PDB entry 7RLU | electron microscopy, 2.90 A resolution | chains A and B of the 4 polymer chains in the assembly

Chain A (and B):
Molecule: Cytosolic 10-formyltetrahydrofolate dehydrogenase
Organism: Rattus norvegicus
Notes: EC 1.5.1.6; chain B of this document is another copy of the same molecule, construct and numbering; everything in this record applies to it too
Reference sequence: P28037 (AL1L1_RAT); residues 1-902 here = UniProt positions 1-902
Sequence (902 residues; row label = number of the first residue in the row):
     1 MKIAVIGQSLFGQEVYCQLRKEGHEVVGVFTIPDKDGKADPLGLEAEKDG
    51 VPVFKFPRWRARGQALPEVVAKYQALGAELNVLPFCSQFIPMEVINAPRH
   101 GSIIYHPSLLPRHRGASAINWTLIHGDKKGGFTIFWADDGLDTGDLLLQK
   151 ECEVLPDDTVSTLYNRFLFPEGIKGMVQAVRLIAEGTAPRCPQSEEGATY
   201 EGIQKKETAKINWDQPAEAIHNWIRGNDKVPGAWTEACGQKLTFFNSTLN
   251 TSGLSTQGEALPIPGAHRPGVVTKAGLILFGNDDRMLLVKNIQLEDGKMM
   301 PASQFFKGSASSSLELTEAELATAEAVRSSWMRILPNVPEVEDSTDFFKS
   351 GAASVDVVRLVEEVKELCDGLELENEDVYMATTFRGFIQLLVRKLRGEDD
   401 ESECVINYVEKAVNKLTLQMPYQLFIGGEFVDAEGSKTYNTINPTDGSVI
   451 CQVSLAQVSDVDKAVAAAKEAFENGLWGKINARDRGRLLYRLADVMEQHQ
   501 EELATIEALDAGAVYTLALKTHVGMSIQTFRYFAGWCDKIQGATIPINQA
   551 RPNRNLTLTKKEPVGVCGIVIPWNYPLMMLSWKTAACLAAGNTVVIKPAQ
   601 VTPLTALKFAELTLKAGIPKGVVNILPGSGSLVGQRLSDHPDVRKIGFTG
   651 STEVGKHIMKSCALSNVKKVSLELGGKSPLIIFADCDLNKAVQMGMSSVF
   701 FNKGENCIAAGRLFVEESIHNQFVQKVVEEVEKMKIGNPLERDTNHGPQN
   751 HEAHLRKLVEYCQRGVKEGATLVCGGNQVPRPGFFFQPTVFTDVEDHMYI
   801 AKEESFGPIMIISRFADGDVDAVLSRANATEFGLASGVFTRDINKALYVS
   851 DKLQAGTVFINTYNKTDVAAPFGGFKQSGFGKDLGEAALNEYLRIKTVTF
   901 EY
Not modelled in the structure: 1-312, 398-404
Glycans and other covalent adducts: 4'-phosphopantetheine (PNS) linked to Ser354, Cys707
Construct notes: conflict Ser313 (Asp in P28037)
Small-molecule neighbours:
  - NADP (NAP; NADP nicotinamide-adenine-dinucleotide phosphate): Val570, Ile571, Trp573, Lys597, Ala599, Gln600, Gly628, Ser629, Gly630, Ser631, Gly634, Gln635, Phe648, Thr649, Gly650, Ser651, Val654, His657, Ile658
  - 4'-phosphopantetheine (PNS): Lys520, Thr521, Met525, Asn574, Tyr575, Met578, Met579, Trp582, Phe701, Asn706, Ile708, Asn864, Lys865, Thr866, Phe872
Reported in the primary citation:
  - catalytic residues: Cys707 (citing earlier work)
  - post-translational modification sites: Ser354
  - binding site for 4'-phosphopantetheine: Ser354, Lys520, Thr521, Asn706, Cys707, Asn864, Lys865
  - conformationally variable residues (order/disorder transition): Thr652 to Asn666

How chain A and chain B interact:
Contacting residue pairs (93):
  Gln528(A) with Asn548(B)
  Ile545(A) with Ala869(B), hydrophobic; Ala870(B)
  Ile547(A) with Lys865(B); Asp867(B)
  Asn548(A) with Gln528(B); Lys865(B), hydrogen bond (backbone-side chain); Asp867(B), hydrogen bond (backbone-side chain)
  Asn555(A) with Lys865(B)
  Thr559(A) with Pro871(B)
  Lys560(A) with Asp851(B), salt bridge
  Arg644(A) with Lys876(B)
  Lys656(A) with Ala663(B); Leu664(B); Ser665(B); Val667(B)
  Met659(A) with Ala663(B), hydrophobic; Lys668(B)
  Lys660(A) with Leu664(B)
  Ala663(A) with Lys656(B); Met659(B), hydrophobic; Lys660(B)
  Leu664(A) with Lys656(B); Lys660(B)
  Ser665(A) with Lys656(B)
  Asn666(A) with Lys876(B); Gln877(B)
  Val667(A) with Lys656(B); Lys876(B); Gln877(B)
  Lys668(A) with Met659(B)
  Lys669(A) with Phe880(B)
  Leu847(A) with Phe900(B), hydrophobic
  Ser850(A) with Lys896(B), hydrogen bond (backbone-side chain)
  Asp851(A) with Lys560(B), salt bridge; Lys896(B), hydrogen bond (backbone-side chain)
  Leu853(A) with Lys896(B), hydrogen bond (backbone-side chain)
  Gln854(A) with Arg894(B), hydrogen bond
  Ala855(A) with Lys896(B)
  Gly856(A) with Lys896(B); Thr897(B), hydrogen bond (backbone-backbone)
  Thr857(A) with Thr897(B)
  Val858(A) with Thr897(B), hydrogen bond (backbone-backbone); Val898(B); Thr899(B), hydrogen bond (backbone-backbone)
  Phe859(A) with Thr899(B)
  Ile860(A) with Val898(B), hydrophobic; Thr899(B), hydrogen bond (backbone-backbone); Phe900(B), hydrophobic; Glu901(B), hydrogen bond (backbone-backbone)
  Asn861(A) with Glu901(B)
  Thr862(A) with Glu901(B), hydrogen bond
  Lys865(A) with Ile547(B); Asn548(B), hydrogen bond (side chain-backbone); Asn555(B)
  Asp867(A) with Ile547(B); Asn548(B), hydrogen bond (side chain-backbone)
  Ala869(A) with Ile545(B), hydrophobic
  Ala870(A) with Ile545(B)
  Pro871(A) with Thr559(B); Thr897(B)
  Phe875(A) with Arg894(B); Ile895(B)
  Lys876(A) with Arg644(B); Asn666(B); Val667(B)
  Gln877(A) with Asn666(B); Val667(B)
  Phe880(A) with Lys669(B)
  Lys882(A) with Ile895(B), hydrogen bond (side chain-backbone)
  Arg894(A) with Gln854(B), hydrogen bond; Phe875(B)
  Ile895(A) with Phe875(B); Lys882(B), hydrogen bond (backbone-side chain)
  Lys896(A) with Ser850(B), hydrogen bond (side chain-backbone); Asp851(B), hydrogen bond (side chain-backbone); Leu853(B), hydrogen bond (side chain-backbone); Ala855(B); Gly856(B)
  Thr897(A) with Gly856(B), hydrogen bond (backbone-backbone); Thr857(B); Val858(B), hydrogen bond (backbone-backbone); Pro871(B)
  Val898(A) with Val858(B); Ile860(B), hydrophobic
  Thr899(A) with Val858(B), hydrogen bond (backbone-backbone); Phe859(B); Ile860(B), hydrogen bond (backbone-backbone)
  Phe900(A) with Leu847(B), hydrophobic; Ile860(B), hydrophobic
  Glu901(A) with Ile860(B), hydrogen bond (backbone-backbone); Asn861(B); Thr862(B), hydrogen bond
Also at the interface, not in a pair above, chain A (56 interface residues in all): Ala550, Thr557, Glu562, Cys662, Val670, Leu672, Leu674
Also at the interface, not in a pair above, chain B (56 interface residues in all): Ala550, Thr557, Glu562, Cys662, Val670, Leu672, Leu674

Overview:
Chain A and chain B each contribute 56 residues to their interface, with 26 hydrogen bonds and 2 salt bridges.
Among the polar pairs are Lys560(A)-Asp851(B), Asn548(A)-Lys865(B) and Asn548(A)-Asp867(B). Ligands of chain
A: NADP. The paper reports the catalytic residue Cys707(A); a binding site for 4'-phosphopantetheine at
Ser354(A), Lys520(A) and Thr521(A) among others.
Both chains are Cytosolic 10-formyltetrahydrofolate dehydrogenase (Rattus norvegicus). Entry 7RLU (Structure
of ALDH1L1 (10-formyltetrahydrofolate dehydrogenase) in complex with NADP) was determined by electron
microscopy, deposited together with 7RLT.
